4CMY - chains G and V of the 24 polymer chains in the assembly; structure by X-ray diffraction, 2.59 A resolution.

[Chain G]
Name: Ferritin
From: Chlorobaculum tepidum
UniProtKB: Q8KBP5 (Q8KBP5_CHLTE); numbering as in UniProt (aligned over 1-203)
Sequence (203 residues; each row starts with the number of its first residue):
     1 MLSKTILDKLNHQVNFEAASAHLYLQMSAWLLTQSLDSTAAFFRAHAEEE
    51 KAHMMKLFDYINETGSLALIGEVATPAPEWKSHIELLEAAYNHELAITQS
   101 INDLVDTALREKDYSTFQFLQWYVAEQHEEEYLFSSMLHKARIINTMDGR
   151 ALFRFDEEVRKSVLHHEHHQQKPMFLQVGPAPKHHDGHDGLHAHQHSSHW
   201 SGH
Unresolved in the structure: 164-203
Metal / ion sites: Fe ion site 1: Glu17, Glu50, His53; Fe ion site 2: Glu50, Glu94, Glu130

[Chain V]
Name: Ferritin
From: Chlorobaculum tepidum
UniProtKB: Q8KBP5 (Q8KBP5_CHLTE); residue numbers follow UniProt; this construct covers 1-203
Sequence (203 residues; row label = number of the first residue in the row):
     1 MLSKTILDKLNHQVNFEAASAHLYLQMSAWLLTQSLDSTAAFFRAHAEEE
    51 KAHMMKLFDYINETGSLALIGEVATPAPEWKSHIELLEAAYNHELAITQS
   101 INDLVDTALREKDYSTFQFLQWYVAEQHEEEYLFSSMLHKARIIDTMDGR
   151 ALFRFDEEVRKSVLHHEHHQQKPMFLQVGPAPKHHDGHDGLHAHQHSSHW
   201 SGH
Unresolved in the structure: 164-203
Construct notes: conflict Asp145 (Asn in Q8KBP5)
Metal / ion sites: Fe ion site 1: Glu17, Glu50, His53; Fe ion site 2: Glu50, Glu94, Glu130

[How chain G and chain V interact]
Contacting residue pairs (31):
  Thr33(G) - His139(V)  hydrogen bond (backbone-side chain)
  Gln34(G) - Ile143(V)
  Ser35(G) - His139(V)
  Ser35(G) - Lys140(V)
  Ser35(G) - Ile143(V)
  Ser35(G) - Phe153(V)
  Leu36(G) - Leu152(V)
  Leu36(G) - Asp156(V)
  Asp37(G) - Lys140(V)  salt bridge
  Asp37(G) - Asp156(V)  hydrogen bond (backbone-side chain)
  Ser38(G) - Asp156(V)  hydrogen bond (backbone-side chain)
  Ser38(G) - Val159(V)
  Ser38(G) - Arg160(V)
  Thr39(G) - Phe155(V)
  Thr39(G) - Asp156(V)  hydrogen bond
  Thr39(G) - Val159(V)
  His83(G) - Leu152(V)
  His83(G) - Phe155(V)
  Leu87(G) - Phe155(V)  hydrophobic
  Met137(G) - Phe155(V)
  Lys140(G) - Glu158(V)
  Ala141(G) - Phe155(V)  hydrophobic
  Ile144(G) - Ala151(V)
  Ile144(G) - Phe155(V)
  Ile144(G) - Glu158(V)
  Arg150(G) - Met147(V)
  Arg150(G) - Ala151(V)
  Arg150(G) - Arg154(V)  hydrogen bond (backbone-side chain)
  Phe153(G) - Glu158(V)
  Arg154(G) - Arg154(V)
  Glu157(G) - Arg154(V)  salt bridge
Also at the interface, not in a pair above, chain G (19 interface residues in all): Phe42, Arg160
Also at the interface, not in a pair above, chain V (15 interface residues in all): Lys161, Val163

[Summary]
19 residues of chain G and 15 residues of chain V are in contact; the contacts include 5 hydrogen bonds and 2
salt bridges. Polar contacts include Asp37(G)-Lys140(V), Glu157(G)-Arg154(V) and Thr33(G)-His139(V). The Fe
ion site 1 is built by Glu17(G), Glu50(G) and His53(G).
Chain G is Ferritin and chain V is Ferritin, both from Chlorobaculum tepidum; the structure, Chlorobium
tepidum Ferritin, was determined by X-ray diffraction.
